8KH5 - chains C and E of the 5 polymer chains in the assembly; structure by electron microscopy, 2.83 A resolution.

[Chain C]
Protein: Guanine nucleotide-binding protein G(I)/G(S)/G(T) subunit beta-1
Source organism: Homo sapiens
UniProt: P62873 (GBB1_HUMAN); numbering as in UniProt (aligned over 2-340)
Amino-acid sequence (357 residues; numbered -16 to 340; the number before each row is that of its first residue; numbers below 1 keep their minus sign (His-16 is residue -16)):
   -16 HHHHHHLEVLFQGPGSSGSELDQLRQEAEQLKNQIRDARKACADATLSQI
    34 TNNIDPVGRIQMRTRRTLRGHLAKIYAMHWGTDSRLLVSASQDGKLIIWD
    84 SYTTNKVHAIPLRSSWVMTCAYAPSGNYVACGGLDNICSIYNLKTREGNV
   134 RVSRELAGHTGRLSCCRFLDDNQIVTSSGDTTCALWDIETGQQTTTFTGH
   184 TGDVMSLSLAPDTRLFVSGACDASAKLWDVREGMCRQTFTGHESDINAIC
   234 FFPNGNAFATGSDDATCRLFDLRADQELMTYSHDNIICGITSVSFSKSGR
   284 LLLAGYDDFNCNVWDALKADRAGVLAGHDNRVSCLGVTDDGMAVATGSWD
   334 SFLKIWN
Disordered / not traced: -16 to 2
Differences from the reference sequence: expression tag (-16 to 1); engineered mutation Arg145 (Tyr in P62873)
UniProt features mapped onto this chain:
  - modified residue: Ser2 (N-acetylserine), His266 (Phosphohistidine)
  - natural variant: Leu30 (L30F: In MRD42; uncertain significance), Arg52 (R52G: In MRD42), Gly64 (G64V: In MRD42), Asp76 (D76E: In MRD42; D76G: In MRD42), Gly77 (G77S: In MRD42), Lys78 (K78R: In MRD42), Ile80 (I80N: In MRD42; I80T: In MRD42), His91 (H91R: In MRD42; uncertain significance), Ala92 (A92T: In MRD42), Pro94 (P94S: In MRD42), Leu95 (L95P: In MRD42), Arg96 (R96L: In MRD42), 5 further natural variant entries in UniProt

[Chain E]
Protein: Nanobody 35
Source organism: Lama glama
Notes: antibody fragment or engineered binder
Amino-acid sequence (160 residues; each row starts with the number of its first residue; numbers below 1 keep their minus sign (Met-21 is residue -21)):
   -21 MKYLLPTAAAGLLLLAAQPAMAQVQLQESGGGLVQPGGSLRLSCAASGFT
    29 FSNYKMNWVRQAPGKGLEWVSDISQSGASISYTGSVKGRFTISRDNAKNT
    79 LYLQMNSLKPEDTAVYYCARCPAPFTRDCFDVTSTTYAYRGQGTQVTVSS
   129 HHHHHHEPEA
Disordered / not traced: -21 to 0, 129-138
Cystine bridges: Cys22-Cys96, Cys99-Cys107

[How chain C and chain E interact]
Residue-residue contacts - 19 pairs, chain C then chain E:
  Thr184(C) - Thr114(E)
  Cys204(C) - Ala116(E)
  Cys204(C) - Tyr117(E)  hydrogen bond (backbone-side chain)
  Asp205(C) - Ala116(E)
  Ala206(C) - Tyr117(E)
  Thr223(C) - Gln1(E)
  His225(C) - Val2(E)
  Glu226(C) - Val2(E)
  Glu226(C) - Gly26(E)
  Glu226(C) - Phe27(E)
  Glu226(C) - Tyr32(E)  hydrogen bond
  Glu226(C) - Arg98(E)  hydrogen bond (backbone-side chain)
  Ser227(C) - Pro100(E)  hydrogen bond (side chain-backbone)
  Ser227(C) - Tyr117(E)
  Asp228(C) - Tyr117(E)  hydrogen bond
  Asp246(C) - Pro102(E)
  Asp247(C) - Tyr32(E)
  Asp247(C) - Pro102(E)
  Ile270(C) - Phe103(E)  hydrophobic
Also at the interface, not in a pair above, chain E (14 interface residues in all): Thr28, Ala101

[Summary]
The interface between chain C and chain E involves 12 residues on one side and 14 on the other, with 5
hydrogen bonds. Among the polar pairs are Cys204(C)-Tyr117(E), Glu226(C)-Tyr32(E) and Glu226(C)-Arg98(E).
Here chain C is Guanine nucleotide-binding protein G(I)/G(S)/G(T) subunit beta-1 (Homo sapiens) and chain E is
Nanobody 35 (Lama glama). Entry 8KH5 (Cryo-EM structure of the GPR174-Gs complex bound to endogenous lysoPS)
was determined by electron microscopy, deposited together with 8KGK and 8KH4.
